Entry 1KZM (X-ray diffraction, 2.00 A resolution); this record covers chain A.

# Chain A
Protein: Peroxidase C1A
From: Armoracia rusticana
Notes: EC 1.11.1.7; fragment: Horseradish Peroxidase C1A (HRP C)
UniProt: P00433 (PER1A_ARMRU); residues 1-308 here correspond to UniProt positions 31-338 (UniProt number = residue number + 30)
Chain sequence (308 residues; row label = number of the first residue in the row):
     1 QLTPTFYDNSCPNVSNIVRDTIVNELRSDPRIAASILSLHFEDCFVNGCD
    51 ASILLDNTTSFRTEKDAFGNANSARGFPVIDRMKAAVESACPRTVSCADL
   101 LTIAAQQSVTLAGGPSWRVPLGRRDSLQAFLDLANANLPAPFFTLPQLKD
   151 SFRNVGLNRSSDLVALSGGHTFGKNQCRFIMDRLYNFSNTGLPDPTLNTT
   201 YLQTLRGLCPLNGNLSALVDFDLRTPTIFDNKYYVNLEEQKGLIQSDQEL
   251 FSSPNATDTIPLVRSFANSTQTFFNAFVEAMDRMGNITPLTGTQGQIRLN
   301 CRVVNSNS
Unresolved in the structure: 307-308
Cystine bridges: Cys11-Cys91, Cys44-Cys49, Cys97-Cys301, Cys177-Cys209
Sequence notes: engineered mutation Ser38 (Arg68 in P00433), Glu42 (His72 in P00433)
Metal / ion sites: Ca2+ site 1: Asp43, Val46, Gly48, Asp50, Ser52; heme Fe near His170 (its only coordinating residue here); Ca2+ site 2: Thr171, Asp222, Thr225, Ile228, Asp230
Small-molecule neighbours: heme (HEM): Arg31, Ala34, Ser35, Leu37, Ser38, Phe41, Asn72, Ser73, Arg75, Pro139, Ala140, Pro141, Leu148, Phe152, Leu163, Leu166, Ser167, Gly169, His170, Phe172, Gly173, Lys174, Asn175, Gln176, Phe179, Phe221, Ile244, Ser246, Phe277, Met281
Swiss-Prot annotation at these positions:
  - binding site (Ca(2+)): Asp43, Val46, Gly48, Asp50, Ser52, Glu64, Thr171, Asp222, Thr225, Asp230
  - binding site (substrate): Pro139
  - binding site (heme b): His170
  - modified residue: Gln1 (Pyrrolidone carboxylic acid)
  - glycosylation (N-linked (GlcNAc...) asparagine): Asn13, Asn57, Asn158, Asn186, Asn198, Asn214, Asn255, Asn268

# Overview
Chain A binds heme. Asp43, Val46, Gly48, Asp50 and Ser52 form the Ca2+ site 1. The Ca2+ site 2 is built by
Thr171, Asp222, Thr225, Ile228 and Asp230. Curated annotation (UniProt) lists 10 Ca2+-binding residues,
substrate-binding residue Pro139 and heme b-binding residue His170.
Chain A is Peroxidase C1A (Armoracia rusticana); the structure, Distal Heme Pocket Mutant (R38S/H42E) of
Recombinant Horseradish Peroxidase C (HRP C), was determined by X-ray diffraction, deposited together with
4ATJ.
